PDB entry 1P3F | X-ray diffraction, 2.90 A resolution | chains C and D of the 10 polymer chains in the assembly

== Chain C ==
Protein: Histone H2A
From: Xenopus laevis
Reference sequence: Q7ZT66 (Q7ZT66_9ZZZZ); residues 801-929 here correspond to UniProt positions 2-130 (UniProt number = residue number - 799)
Sequence (129 residues; numbered 801 to 929; the number before each row is that of its first residue):
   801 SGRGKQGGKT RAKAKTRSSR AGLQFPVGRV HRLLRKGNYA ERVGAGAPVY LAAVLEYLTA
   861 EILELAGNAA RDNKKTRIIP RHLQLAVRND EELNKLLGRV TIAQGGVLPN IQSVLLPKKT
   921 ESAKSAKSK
Not modelled in the structure: 801-814, 919-929
Differences from the reference sequence: conflict A814 (Ser15 in Q7ZT66), G867 (Trp68 in Q7ZT66), N868 (Glu69 in Q7ZT66), 21 further conflict positions vs the reference (Q7ZT66) not listed

== Chain D ==
Protein: Histone H2B
From: Xenopus laevis
Reference sequence: P02281 (H2B1_XENLA); residues 1198-1322 here correspond to UniProt positions 1-125 (UniProt number = residue number - 1197)
Sequence (125 residues; row label = number of the first residue in the row):
  1198 PEPAKSAPAP KKGSKKAVTK TQKKDGKKRR KSRKESYAIY VYKVLKQVHP DTGISSKAMS
  1258 IMNSFVNDVF ERIAGEASRL AHYNKRSTIT SREIQTAVRL LLPGELAKHA VSEGTKAVTK
  1318 YTSAK
Not modelled in the structure: 1198-1231
Differences from the reference sequence: conflict Q1219 (Pro23 in P02281), L1242 (Met46 in P02281), S1257 (Gly61 in P02281), V1266 (Ile70 in P02281)
Swiss-Prot annotation at these positions:
  - modified residue: K1213 (N6-acetyllysine)

== Interface between chain C and chain D ==
Residue-residue contacts - 109 pairs, chain C then chain D:
  R817(C) with Y1318(D)
  S819(C) with K1317(D)
  R820(C) with K1317(D); Y1318(D), hydrogen bond (side chain-backbone); A1321(D), hydrogen bond (side chain-backbone); K1322(D)
  A821(C) with A1314(D); K1317(D); Y1318(D), hydrophobic
  G822(C) with K1317(D)
  Q824(C) with Y1237(D); K1240(D); Q1244(D)
  F825(C) with Y1237(D), hydrophobic; V1241(D), hydrophobic
  P826(C) with Y1237(D)
  R829(C) with E1232(D), salt bridge; S1233(D), hydrogen bond (side chain-backbone)
  V830(C) with F1267(D), hydrophobic
  R832(C) with E1232(D), salt bridge
  L833(C) with Y1234(D); F1267(D), hydrophobic
  L834(C) with F1267(D); A1271(D), hydrophobic
  Y839(C) with A1271(D); S1275(D), hydrogen bond (backbone-side chain); H1279(D); I1286(D), hydrophobic
  A840(C) with S1284(D); I1286(D), hydrophobic
  E841(C) with S1284(D), hydrogen bond (backbone-backbone)
  R842(C) with S1284(D), hydrogen bond (backbone-backbone); T1285(D); I1286(D), hydrogen bond (backbone-backbone)
  V843(C) with T1285(D); I1286(D)
  G844(C) with T1285(D); I1286(D), hydrogen bond (backbone-backbone)
  G846(C) with S1288(D); V1315(D)
  A847(C) with I1286(D); T1287(D); S1288(D)
  V849(C) with A1314(D); V1315(D), hydrophobic; Y1318(D), hydrophobic
  Y850(C) with I1291(D), hydrophobic; Q1292(D), hydrogen bond; V1308(D), hydrogen bond (side chain-backbone); G1311(D); T1312(D); V1315(D), hydrophobic
  L851(C) with F1267(D), hydrophobic; I1270(D), hydrophobic
  A853(C) with E1310(D); G1311(D); A1314(D), hydrophobic
  V854(C) with I1270(D), hydrophobic; V1295(D), hydrophobic; A1307(D), hydrophobic
  L855(C) with V1263(D); V1266(D), hydrophobic; F1267(D), hydrophobic
  Y857(C) with L1303(D); H1306(D); A1307(D); E1310(D)
  L858(C) with F1262(D), hydrophobic; V1266(D), hydrophobic; L1303(D), hydrophobic
  T859(C) with V1241(D); M1259(D); V1263(D)
  A860(C) with V1241(D), hydrophobic
  I862(C) with M1259(D), hydrophobic
  L863(C) with V1238(D); L1242(D), hydrophobic; H1246(D); M1259(D), hydrophobic
  E864(C) with V1245(D); H1246(D), salt bridge
  G867(C) with H1246(D)
  N868(C) with H1246(D)
  T876(C) with T1249(D); G1250(D), hydrogen bond (backbone-backbone)
  R877(C) with G1250(D); I1251(D); S1252(D)
  I878(C) with L1242(D), hydrophobic; T1249(D); G1250(D), hydrogen bond (backbone-backbone); I1251(D); S1252(D), hydrogen bond (backbone-backbone); A1255(D)
  I879(C) with S1252(D)
  P880(C) with K1254(D); A1255(D); I1258(D), hydrophobic
  L883(C) with A1255(D); I1258(D), hydrophobic
  E892(C) with P1300(D); G1301(D); E1302(D), hydrogen bond (side chain-backbone); L1303(D), hydrogen bond (side chain-backbone)
  K895(C) with P1300(D)
  L896(C) with R1269(D), hydrogen bond (backbone-side chain); L1299(D), hydrophobic
  I902(C) with I1258(D), hydrophobic
  A903(C) with I1258(D)
Other interface residues (no listed pair), chain C (54 interface residues in all): L823, A845, E856, E861, L893, L897, V900
Other interface residues (no listed pair), chain D (59 interface residues in all): D1248, D1265, E1268, G1272, L1298, T1319

== Overview ==
The interface between chain C and chain D involves 54 residues on one side and 59 on the other; the contacts
include 16 hydrogen bonds and 3 salt bridges. Polar pairs include R829(C)-E1232(D), R832(C)-E1232(D) and
E864(C)-H1246(D).
Chain C is Histone H2A and chain D is Histone H2B, both from Xenopus laevis; the structure, Crystallographic
Studies of Nucleosome Core Particles containing Histone 'Sin' Mutants, was determined by X-ray diffraction,
deposited together with 1P34, 1P3A, 1P3B, 1P3G, 1P3I, 1P3K and 4 further entries.
